7FO8 - chains A and B; structure by X-ray diffraction, 1.72 A resolution.

# Chain A
Protein: Pre-mRNA-splicing factor 8
Organism: Saccharomyces cerevisiae S288C
Reference sequence: P33334 (PRP8_YEAST); numbering as in UniProt (aligned over 1836-2090)
Amino-acid sequence (258 residues; numbered 1833 to 2090; the number before each row is that of its first residue):
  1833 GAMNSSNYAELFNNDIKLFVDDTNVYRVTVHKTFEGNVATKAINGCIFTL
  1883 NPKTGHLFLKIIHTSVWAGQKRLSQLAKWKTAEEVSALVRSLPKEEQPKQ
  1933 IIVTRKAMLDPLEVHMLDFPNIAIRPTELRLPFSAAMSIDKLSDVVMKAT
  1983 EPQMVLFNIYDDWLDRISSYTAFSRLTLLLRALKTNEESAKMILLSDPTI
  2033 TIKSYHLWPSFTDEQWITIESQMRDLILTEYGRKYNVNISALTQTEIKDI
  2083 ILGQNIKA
Disordered / not traced: 2070-2090
Sequence notes: expression tag (1833-1835)
Ligand contacts: VGU (N-[(1E)-2-(hydroxyamino)-2-oxoethylidene]benzamide): His1888, Leu1889, Phe1890, Leu1988, Phe1989, Asn1990
Swiss-Prot annotation at these positions:
  - mutagenesis: Asp1853 (D1853A: Alters protein folding. Severely impaired growth. Strongly reduced growth at 35 degrees Celsius; when associated with A-1854; D1853N: Reduced growth at 30 degrees Celsius ...), Asp1854 (D1854A: Reduced growth at 30 degrees Celsius. Strongly reduced growth at 16 degrees Celsius. Strongly reduced growth at 35 degrees Celsius; when associated with A-1853 ...), Thr1855 (T1855A: Reduced growth at 30 degrees Celsius. Strongly reduced growth at 16 degrees Celsius), Thr1936 (T1936A: Reduced growth at 30 degrees Celsius. Strongly reduced growth at 16 degrees Celsius), Arg1937 (R1937K: Severely impaired growth. Reduced growth at 30 degrees Celsius. Strongly reduced growth at 16 degrees Celsius)

# Chain B
Protein: A1 cistron-splicing factor AAR2
Organism: Saccharomyces cerevisiae S288C
Reference sequence: P32357 (AAR2_YEAST); aligned to UniProt positions 1-317 over residues 1-317
Amino-acid sequence (308 residues; each row starts with the number of its first residue; note: 13 numbers in that range are skipped by the numbering (no residue carries them; nothing is unmodelled there); numbers below 1 keep their minus sign (Gly-3 is residue -3)):
    -3 GAMAMNTVPFTSAPIEVTIGIDQYSFNVKENQPFHGIKDIPIGHVHVIHF
    47 QHADNSSMRYGYWFDCRMGNFYIQYDPKDGLYKMMEERDGAKFENIVHNF
    97 KERQMMVSYPKIDEDDTWYNLTEFVQMDKIRKIVRKDENQFSYVDSSMTT
   147 VQENEL
   166 SSSSSDPAHSLNYTVINFKSREAIRPGHEMEDFLDKSYYLNTVMLQGIFK
   216 NSSNYFGELQFAFLNAMFFGNYGSSLQWHAMIELICSSATVPKHMLDKLD
   266 EILYYQIKTLPEQYSDILLNERVWNICLYSSFQKNSLHNTEKIMENKYPE
   316 LL
Disordered / not traced: -3 to 0, 166-169
Sequence notes: expression tag (-3 to 0); conflict Ser166 (Leu153 in P32357), Ser167 (Lys154 in P32357), Ser170 (Asp in P32357)
Swiss-Prot annotation at these positions:
  - region: Leu261 to Ile282 (Leucine-zipper)
  - modified residue: Ser253 (Phosphoserine), Thr274 (Phosphothreonine)

# How chain A and chain B interact
Contacting residue pairs - 17 pairs, chain A then chain B:
  Gln1907(A) - Met195(B)
  Gln1907(A) - Leu199(B)
  Leu1908(A) - Met195(B)  hydrophobic
  Trp1911(A) - Glu194(B)
  Trp1911(A) - Met195(B)
  Trp1911(A) - Phe198(B)  hydrophobic
  Asp1942(A) - Lys184(B)  salt bridge
  Glu1945(A) - Lys184(B)  salt bridge
  Val1946(A) - Lys184(B)
  Val1946(A) - Ile189(B)  hydrophobic
  Val1946(A) - Glu194(B)
  Val1946(A) - Phe198(B)  hydrophobic
  His1947(A) - Glu194(B)
  Leu1949(A) - Lys184(B)
  Leu1949(A) - Ser185(B)
  Leu1949(A) - Arg186(B)
  Asp1950(A) - Arg186(B)  salt bridge

# In short
The interface between chain A and chain B involves 9 residues on one side and 8 on the other; the contacts
include 3 salt bridges. Among the polar pairs are Asp1942(A)-Lys184(B), Glu1945(A)-Lys184(B) and
Asp1950(A)-Arg186(B). Bound to chain A: compound VGU.
Here chain A is Pre-mRNA-splicing factor 8 and chain B is A1 cistron-splicing factor AAR2, both from
Saccharomyces cerevisiae S288C. Entry 7FO8 (PanDDA analysis group deposition -- Aar2/RNaseH in complex with
fragment P07H06 from the F2X-Universal Library) was determined by X-ray diffraction (same publication as 5ST0,
5ST1, 5ST2, 5ST3, 5ST4, 5ST5 and 248 further entries).
